PDB entry 7JZY | electron microscopy, 3.60 A resolution | chains M and H of the 12 polymer chains in the assembly

Chain M:
Molecule: 61-nt RNA strand
From: Pseudomonas aeruginosa
Sequence (61 nucleotides; row label = number of the first residue in the row):
     1 CUAAGAAAUU CACGGCGGGC UUGAUGUCCG CGUCUACCUG AUUCACUGCC GUAUAGGCAG
    61 C
Construct notes: conflict A41 (G1458 in 313291946), A53 (G1446 in 313291946)

Chain H:
Protein: CRISPR type I-F/YPEST-associated protein Csy3
From: Pseudomonas aeruginosa
UniProtKB: A0A444M080 (A0A444M080_PSEAI); residues 20-361 here correspond to UniProt positions 1-342 (UniProt number = residue number - 19)
Chain sequence (342 residues; numbered 20 to 361; the number before each row is that of its first residue):
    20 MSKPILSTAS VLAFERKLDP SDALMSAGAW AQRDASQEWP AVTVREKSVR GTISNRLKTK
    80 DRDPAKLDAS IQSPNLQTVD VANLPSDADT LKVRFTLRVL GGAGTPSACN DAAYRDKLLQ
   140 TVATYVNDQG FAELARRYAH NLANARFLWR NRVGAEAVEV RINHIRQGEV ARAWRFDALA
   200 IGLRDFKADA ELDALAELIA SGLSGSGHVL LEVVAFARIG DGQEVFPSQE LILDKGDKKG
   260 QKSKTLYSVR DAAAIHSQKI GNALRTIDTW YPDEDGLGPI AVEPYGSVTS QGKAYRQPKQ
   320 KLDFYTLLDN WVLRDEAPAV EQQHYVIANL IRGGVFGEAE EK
Disordered / not traced: 20-23, 253-257, 359-361

How chain M and chain H interact:
Residue-residue contacts - 38 pairs, chain M then chain H:
  C11(M) - Ala32(H)  sugar contact
  C11(M) - Phe33(H)  hydrogen bond to the sugar
  C11(M) - Gly353(H)  hydrogen bond to the sugar
  C11(M) - Val354(H)  base contact
  A12(M) - Glu34(H)  phosphate contact
  A12(M) - Arg35(H)  salt bridge to the phosphate
  A12(M) - Arg351(H)  sugar contact
  A12(M) - Gly353(H)  hydrogen bond to the sugar
  A12(M) - Val354(H)  base contact
  C13(M) - Arg35(H)  salt bridge to the phosphate
  C13(M) - Gln277(H)  sugar contact
  C13(M) - Arg284(H)  sugar contact
  G14(M) - Trp168(H)  base contact
  G14(M) - Gln277(H)  sugar contact
  G14(M) - Lys278(H)  hydrogen bond to the base
  G14(M) - Asn281(H)  hydrogen bond to the base
  G14(M) - Arg284(H)  salt bridge to the phosphate
  G14(M) - Glu302(H)  phosphate contact
  G14(M) - Thr308(H)  hydrogen bond to the base
  G14(M) - Ser309(H)  base contact
  G15(M) - Gln248(H)  sugar contact
  G15(M) - Glu249(H)  base contact
  G15(M) - Leu250(H)  base contact
  G15(M) - His275(H)  salt bridge to the phosphate
  G15(M) - Gln277(H)  hydrogen bond to the phosphate
  C16(M) - Arg169(H)  phosphate contact
  C16(M) - Gln248(H)  phosphate contact
  C16(M) - Lys278(H)  salt bridge to the phosphate
  G17(M) - Arg169(H)  sugar contact
  G18(M) - Arg169(H)  salt bridge to the phosphate
  G19(M) - Val68(H)  base contact
  G19(M) - Arg69(H)  hydrogen bond to the sugar
  G19(M) - Gly70(H)  base contact
  G19(M) - Thr71(H)  base contact
  G19(M) - Gln96(H)  hydrogen bond to the base
  C20(M) - Arg69(H)  hydrogen bond to the sugar
  U21(M) - Val68(H)  phosphate contact
  U21(M) - Arg69(H)  hydrogen bond to the sugar
Also at the interface, not in a pair above, chain M (12 interface residues in all): U22
Also at the interface, not in a pair above, chain H (30 interface residues in all): Ser67, Leu95, Ser126, Ser247, Gly352

Overview:
Chain M and chain H form an interface of 12 and 30 residues respectively; the contacts include 11 hydrogen
bonds and 6 salt bridges. Polar pairs include G14(M)-Lys278(H), G14(M)-Asn281(H) and G14(M)-Thr308(H).
Chain M is a 61-nt RNA strand and chain H is CRISPR type I-F/YPEST-associated protein Csy3, both from
Pseudomonas aeruginosa; the structure, CryoEM structure of a CRISPR-Cas complex, was determined by electron
microscopy.
